Entry 6XDC (electron microscopy, 2.90 A resolution); this record covers chains A and B.

[Chain A (and B)]
Name: ORF3a protein
Organism: Severe acute respiratory syndrome coronavirus 2
Notes: chain B of this document is another copy of the same molecule, construct and numbering; everything in this record applies to it too
Reference sequence: P0DTC3 (AP3A_SARS2); numbering as in UniProt (aligned over 1-275)
Chain sequence (284 residues; each row starts with the number of its first residue):
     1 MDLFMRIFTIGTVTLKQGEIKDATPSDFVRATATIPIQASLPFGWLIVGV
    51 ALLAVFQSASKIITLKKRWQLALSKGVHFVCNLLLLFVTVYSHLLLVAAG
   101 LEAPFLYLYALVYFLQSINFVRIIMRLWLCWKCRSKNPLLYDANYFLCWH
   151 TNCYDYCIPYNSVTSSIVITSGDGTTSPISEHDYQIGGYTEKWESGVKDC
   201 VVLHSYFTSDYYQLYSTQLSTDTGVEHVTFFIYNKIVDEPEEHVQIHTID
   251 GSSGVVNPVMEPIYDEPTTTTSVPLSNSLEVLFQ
Disordered / not traced: 1-39, 175-180, 239-284
Construct notes: expression tag (276-284)
Swiss-Prot annotation at these positions:
  - site: C133 (Involved in polymerization)
  - glycosylation (O-linked (GalNAc...) threonine): T32, T34
  - natural variant: S26 (S26L: In strain: Delta/B.1.617.2 and Kappa/B.1.617.1), P42 (P42L: In strain: Iota/B.1.526), Q57 (Q57H: In strain: Beta/B.1.351, Epsilon/B.1.429 and 2 more), S171 (S171L: In strain: Beta/B.1.351), T223 (T223I: In strain: Omicron/BA.2, Omicron/BA.2.12.1 and 6 more), S253 (S253P: In strain: Gamma/P.1), N257 (deletion: In strain: Mu/B.1.621)
  - mutagenesis: M1 to L41 (Partial loss of Ca(2+) and NMDG(+) permeability. Increased localization at host plasma membrane), Q57 to S58 (Partial loss of Ca(2+) and NMDG(+) permeability), Q57 (Q57H: No effect on ion permeability), Q116 (Q116L: Partial loss of Ca(2+) and NMDG(+) permeability)

[How chain A and chain B interact]
Contacting residue pairs - 76 pairs, chain A then chain B:
  L46(A) with L46(B), hydrophobic
  I47(A) with Y109(B)
  V50(A) with V50(B), hydrophobic; V88(B), hydrophobic
  A51(A) with L108(B), hydrophobic; Y109(B)
  A54(A) with L85(B), hydrophobic; T89(B); V112(B), hydrophobic
  V55(A) with L108(B), hydrophobic; V112(B), hydrophobic; L115(B)
  Q57(A) with Q57(B), hydrogen bond; L85(B)
  S58(A) with L115(B); Q116(B), hydrogen bond
  A59(A) with L115(B)
  K61(A) with N119(B); R122(B)
  I62(A) with L115(B), hydrophobic; I118(B), hydrophobic; N119(B)
  L65(A) with N144(B)
  K66(A) with N144(B); Y145(B)
  L85(A) with A54(B), hydrophobic; Q57(B)
  T89(A) with A54(B)
  L108(A) with A51(B), hydrophobic; V55(B), hydrophobic
  Y109(A) with I47(B); A51(B)
  V112(A) with A54(B), hydrophobic; V55(B), hydrophobic
  L115(A) with V55(B); S58(B); A59(B); I62(B), hydrophobic
  Q116(A) with S58(B), hydrogen bond
  I118(A) with I62(B), hydrophobic
  N119(A) with K61(B); I62(B)
  R122(A) with K61(B)
  N144(A) with L65(B); K66(B)
  Y145(A) with K66(B)
  Y160(A) with G187(B)
  N161(A) with G187(B); G188(B); Y189(B)
  T164(A) with Q185(B), hydrogen bond (backbone-side chain); G188(B)
  V168(A) with V168(B), hydrophobic; F230(B), hydrophobic
  Q185(A) with T164(B)
  G187(A) with Y160(B); N161(B)
  G188(A) with N161(B); T164(B)
  Y189(A) with N161(B); Y189(B)
  Y215(A) with V225(B), hydrophobic
  S216(A) with T223(B), hydrogen bond (side chain-backbone)
  Q218(A) with Q218(B)
  D222(A) with D222(B)
  T223(A) with S216(B), hydrogen bond (backbone-side chain); I232(B)
  V225(A) with Y215(B), hydrophobic; I232(B), hydrophobic; N234(B)
  F230(A) with V168(B), hydrophobic; I232(B), hydrophobic
  I232(A) with T223(B); V225(B), hydrophobic; F230(B), hydrophobic
  N234(A) with V225(B)
Other interface residues (no listed pair), chain A (57 interface residues in all): V48, L53, T64, N82, V88, S92, L95, L96, F105, L111, S162, S166, T170, G224, V228
Other interface residues (no listed pair), chain B (58 interface residues in all): V48, L52, L53, T64, N82, S92, L95, L96, F105, L111, S162, S166, T170, G224, V228

[Overview]
57 residues of chain A and 58 residues of chain B are in contact, with 6 hydrogen bonds. Polar pairs include
Q57(A)-Q57(B), S58(A)-Q116(B) and T164(A)-Q185(B). From UniProt: 3 mutagenesis sites on chain A.
Chain A and chain B are both ORF3a protein (Severe acute respiratory syndrome coronavirus 2); the structure,
Cryo-EM structure of SARS-CoV-2 ORF3a, was determined by electron microscopy (same publication as 7KJR).
